3OAA - chains C and D of the 8 polymer chains in the assembly; structure by X-ray diffraction, 3.26 A resolution.

[Chain C]
Protein: ATP synthase subunit alpha
From: Escherichia coli DH1
Notes: EC 3.6.3.14
UniProt: C9QXA2 (C9QXA2_ECOD1); residue numbers follow UniProt; this construct covers 1-513
Amino-acid sequence (513 residues; row label = number of the first residue in the row):
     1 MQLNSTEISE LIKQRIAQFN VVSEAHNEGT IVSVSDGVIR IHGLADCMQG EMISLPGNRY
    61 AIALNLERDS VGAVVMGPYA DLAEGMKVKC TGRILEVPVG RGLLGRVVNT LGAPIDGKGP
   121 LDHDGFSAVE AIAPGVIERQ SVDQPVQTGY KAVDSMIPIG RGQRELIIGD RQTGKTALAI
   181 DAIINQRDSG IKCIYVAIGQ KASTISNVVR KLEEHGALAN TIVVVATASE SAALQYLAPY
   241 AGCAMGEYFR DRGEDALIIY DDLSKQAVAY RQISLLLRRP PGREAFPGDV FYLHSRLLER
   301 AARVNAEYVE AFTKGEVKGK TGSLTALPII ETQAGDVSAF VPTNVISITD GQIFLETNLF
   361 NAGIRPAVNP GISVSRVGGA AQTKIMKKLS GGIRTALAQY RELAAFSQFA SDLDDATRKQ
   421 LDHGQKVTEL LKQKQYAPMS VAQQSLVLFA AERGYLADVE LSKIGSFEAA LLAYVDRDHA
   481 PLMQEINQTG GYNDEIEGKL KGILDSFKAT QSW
Not modelled in the structure: 1-24, 512-513
Ion coordination: Mg2+: T176 (together with AMP-PNP)
Ligand contacts:
  - ADP (adenosine-5'-diphosphate): S375, R376, V377
  - AMP-PNP (ANP; phosphoaminophosphonic acid-adenylate ester): Y150, D170, R171, Q172, T173, G174, K175, T176, A177, E331, F360, R365, P366, Q433, K434, Q435

[Chain D]
Protein: ATP synthase subunit beta
From: Escherichia coli DH1
Notes: EC 3.6.3.14
UniProt: C9QXA4 (C9QXA4_ECOD1); residues 1-459 here correspond to UniProt positions 2-460 (UniProt number = residue number + 1)
Amino-acid sequence (459 residues; each row starts with the number of its first residue):
     1 ATGKIVQVIG AVVDVEFPQD AVPRVYDALE VQNGNERLVL EVQQQLGGGI VRTIAMGSSD
    61 GLRRGLDVKD LEHPIEVPVG EATLGRIMNV LGEPVDMKGE IGEEERWAIH RAAPSYEELS
   121 NSQELLETGI KVIDLMCPFA KGGKVGLFGG AGVGKTVNMM ELIRNIAIEH SGYSVFAGVG
   181 ERTREGNDFY HEMTDSNVID KVSLVYGQMN EPPGNRLRVA LTGLTMAEKF RDEGRDVLLF
   241 VDNIYRYTLA GTEVSALLGR MPSAVGYQPT LAEEMGVLQE RITSTKTGSI TSVQAVYVPA
   301 DDLTDPSPAT TFAHLDATVV LSRQIASLGI YPAVDPLDST SRQLDPLVVG QEHYDTARGV
   361 QSILQRYQEL KDIIAILGMD ELSEEDKLVV ARARKIQRFL SQPFFVAEVF TGSPGKYVSL
   421 KDTIRGFKGI MEGEYDHLPE QAFYMVGSIE EAVEKAKKL
Not modelled in the structure: 1
Sequence notes: engineered mutation E81 (Lys82 in C9QXA4)
Ion coordination: Mg2+: T156 (together with ADP, sulfate ion)
Ligand contacts: ADP (adenosine-5'-diphosphate): G150, A151, G152, V153, G154, K155, T156, V157, R182, E185, Y331, A407, F410, T411

[Interface between chain C and chain D]
Contacting residue pairs (92):
  G43(C) - R64(D)  hydrogen bond (backbone-side chain)
  L44(C) - R64(D)  hydrogen bond (backbone-side chain)
  A45(C) - R64(D)
  D46(C) - R63(D)
  C47(C) - L62(D)
  C47(C) - R63(D)
  M48(C) - G61(D)
  M48(C) - L62(D)
  M48(C) - R63(D)
  Q49(C) - V8(D)  hydrogen bond (side chain-backbone)
  Q49(C) - I9(D)
  Q49(C) - G10(D)
  Q49(C) - S59(D)
  Q49(C) - D60(D)
  Q49(C) - G61(D)  hydrogen bond (backbone-backbone)
  Q49(C) - L62(D)  hydrogen bond (backbone-backbone)
  N65(C) - I9(D)
  L66(C) - Q7(D)
  L66(C) - V8(D)  hydrogen bond (backbone-backbone)
  L66(C) - R64(D)
  E67(C) - Q7(D)
  E67(C) - R64(D)  hydrogen bond (backbone-side chain)
  R68(C) - V6(D)
  R68(C) - Q7(D)
  E130(C) - D60(D)
  A133(C) - N210(D)
  P134(C) - T183(D)
  G135(C) - T183(D)
  V136(C) - T183(D)
  V136(C) - G186(D)
  V136(C) - N187(D)
  V136(C) - Y206(D)  hydrophobic
  V136(C) - Q208(D)
  I137(C) - V95(D)
  I137(C) - M97(D)  hydrophobic
  I137(C) - N187(D)
  R139(C) - T183(D)
  R139(C) - R184(D)
  R139(C) - N187(D)
  S141(C) - N187(D)
  S141(C) - D188(D)  hydrogen bond
  V142(C) - R184(D)
  R279(C) - I9(D)
  P280(C) - A256(D)
  R283(C) - V265(D)  hydrogen bond (side chain-backbone)
  G288(C) - E253(D)
  G288(C) - A256(D)
  D289(C) - E253(D)
  F291(C) - M209(D)  hydrophobic
  F291(C) - R216(D)
  F291(C) - E253(D)
  Y292(C) - N210(D)
  Y292(C) - E211(D)
  Y292(C) - P212(D)  hydrophobic
  Y292(C) - E253(D)
  S295(C) - M209(D)  hydrogen bond (side chain-backbone)
  S295(C) - N210(D)  hydrogen bond (side chain-backbone)
  R296(C) - N210(D)
  E299(C) - R182(D)
  E299(C) - T183(D)  hydrogen bond
  E299(C) - M209(D)
  E299(C) - N210(D)
  T343(C) - Y245(D)
  S347(C) - R182(D)  hydrogen bond (backbone-side chain)
  S347(C) - R246(D)
  I348(C) - R182(D)  hydrogen bond (backbone-side chain)
  I348(C) - M209(D)  hydrophobic
  T349(C) - R182(D)
  D350(C) - R184(D)  salt bridge
  Q352(C) - A151(D)
  V374(C) - A151(D)
  V374(C) - G152(D)
  R376(C) - A151(D)
  R376(C) - R182(D)
  R376(C) - R184(D)
  K387(C) - F410(D)  hydrogen bond (side chain-backbone)
  T395(C) - S327(D)
  T395(C) - L328(D)
  A398(C) - Q324(D)
  A398(C) - S327(D)
  A398(C) - L328(D)  hydrophobic
  Q399(C) - L328(D)
  R401(C) - Q324(D)
  F406(C) - I376(D)  hydrophobic
  D412(C) - I376(D)
  L413(C) - A375(D)
  L413(C) - I376(D)
  D414(C) - I374(D)
  D414(C) - A375(D)  hydrogen bond (backbone-backbone)
  D414(C) - I376(D)  hydrogen bond (backbone-backbone)
  D414(C) - G378(D)
  T417(C) - A375(D)
Interface residues without a listed pair, chain C (62 interface residues in all): E51, L64, D69, S70, I132, E138, Q140, R164, S338, N344, I346, G371, R394, E402
Interface residues without a listed pair, chain D (54 interface residues in all): I87, D96, E185, P213, L249, L257, G259, Y297, A300, R323, G329, L377, M379

[In short]
The interface between chain C and chain D involves 62 residues on one side and 54 on the other; the contacts
include 17 hydrogen bonds and 1 salt bridge. Among the polar pairs are D350(C)-R184(D), G43(C)-R64(D) and
L44(C)-R64(D).
Chain C is ATP synthase subunit alpha and chain D is ATP synthase subunit beta, both from Escherichia coli
DH1; the structure, Structure of the E.coli F1-ATP synthase inhibited by subunit Epsilon, was determined by
X-ray diffraction.
